PDB entry 2O05 | X-ray diffraction, 2.00 A resolution | chains A and B

[Chain A (and B)]
Protein: Spermidine synthase
Source organism: Homo sapiens
Notes: EC 2.5.1.16; chain B of this document is another copy of the same molecule, construct and numbering; everything in this record applies to it too
UniProt: P19623 (SPEE_HUMAN); residue numbers follow UniProt; this construct covers 1-302
Sequence (304 residues; row label = number of the first residue in the row; numbers below 1 keep their minus sign (Gly-1 is residue -1)):
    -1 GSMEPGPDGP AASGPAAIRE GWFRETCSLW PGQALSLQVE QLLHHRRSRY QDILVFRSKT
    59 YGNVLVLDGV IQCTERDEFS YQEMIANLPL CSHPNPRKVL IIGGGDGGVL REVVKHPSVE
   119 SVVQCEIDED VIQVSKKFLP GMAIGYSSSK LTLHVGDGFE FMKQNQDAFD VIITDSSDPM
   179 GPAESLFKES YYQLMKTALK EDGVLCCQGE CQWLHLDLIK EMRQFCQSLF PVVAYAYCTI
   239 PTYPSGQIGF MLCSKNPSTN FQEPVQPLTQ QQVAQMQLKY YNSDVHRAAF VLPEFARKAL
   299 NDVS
Not modelled in the structure: -1 to 14, 301-302
Construct notes: cloning artifact (-1 to 0)
UniProt features mapped onto this chain:
  - active site: Asp173 (Proton acceptor)
  - binding site (S-adenosyl 3-(methylsulfanyl)propylamine): Gln49, Gln80, Asp104, Glu124, Asp155, Gly156, Asp173
  - binding site (putrescine): Tyr79, Asp173 to Asp176, Tyr241
  - modified residue: Met1 (N-acetylmethionine)
Residues lining bound ligands: 5'-deoxy-5'-methylthioadenosine (MTA): Gln49, Leu63, Leu65, Gln70, Ile100, Gly101, Gly102, Gly103, Asp104, Cys123, Glu124, Ile125, Asp126, Val129, Gly154, Asp155, Gly156, Asp173, Ser174, Ser175, Pro180, Ala181, Ser183, Leu184

[Interface between chain A and chain B]
Pairs across the interface - 75 pairs, chain A then chain B:
  Trp20(A) with Arg22(B); Gly30(B); Gln31(B); Ala32(B)
  Arg22(A) with Trp20(B)
  Pro29(A) with Thr58(B), hydrogen bond (backbone-side chain)
  Gly30(A) with Trp20(B); Leu35(B); Gln36(B), hydrogen bond (backbone-backbone); Thr58(B)
  Gln31(A) with Trp20(B); Ser34(B); Tyr59(B), hydrogen bond
  Ala32(A) with Trp20(B), hydrophobic; Ala32(B); Leu33(B); Ser34(B), hydrogen bond (backbone-backbone)
  Leu33(A) with Ala32(B)
  Ser34(A) with Gln31(B); Ala32(B), hydrogen bond (backbone-backbone)
  Leu35(A) with Gly30(B)
  Gln36(A) with Gly30(B), hydrogen bond (backbone-backbone)
  Thr58(A) with Pro29(B), hydrogen bond (side chain-backbone); Gly30(B)
  Tyr59(A) with Gln31(B), hydrogen bond; Ser243(B), hydrogen bond
  Arg74(A) with Trp211(B), hydrogen bond (side chain-backbone)
  Asp75(A) with Trp211(B)
  Phe77(A) with Trp211(B), hydrophobic; Phe293(B), hydrophobic
  Ser78(A) with Trp211(B)
  Trp211(A) with Arg74(B), hydrogen bond (backbone-side chain); Asp75(B); Phe77(B), hydrophobic; Ser78(B); Thr237(B); Pro239(B), hydrophobic
  Thr237(A) with Trp211(B), hydrogen bond; Thr237(B); Gln245(B), hydrogen bond
  Pro239(A) with Trp211(B); Ser243(B)
  Ser243(A) with Tyr59(B), hydrogen bond; Pro239(B)
  Gln245(A) with Thr237(B), hydrogen bond
  Gln268(A) with Glu292(B); Arg295(B)
  Val271(A) with Glu292(B)
  Leu276(A) with Glu292(B)
  Lys277(A) with Glu292(B); Phe293(B), hydrogen bond (backbone-backbone)
  Tyr278(A) with Pro291(B), hydrophobic; Glu292(B), hydrogen bond (backbone-backbone)
  Tyr279(A) with Glu292(B)
  Asn280(A) with Glu292(B), hydrogen bond
  Asp282(A) with Val289(B)
  Val283(A) with Val289(B); Leu290(B)
  Ala286(A) with Ala286(B), hydrophobic; Val289(B), hydrophobic
  Val289(A) with Asp282(B); Val283(B); Ala286(B), hydrophobic
  Leu290(A) with Val283(B)
  Pro291(A) with Tyr278(B), hydrophobic
  Glu292(A) with Gln268(B); Val271(B); Leu276(B); Lys277(B); Tyr278(B), hydrogen bond (backbone-backbone); Tyr279(B); Asn280(B), hydrogen bond
  Phe293(A) with Phe77(B), hydrophobic; Lys277(B), hydrogen bond (backbone-backbone)
  Arg295(A) with Gln268(B)
Interface residues without a listed pair, chain A (42 interface residues in all): Thr24, Leu212, Tyr235, Ile238, Gly244
Interface residues without a listed pair, chain B (42 interface residues in all): Thr24, Lys57, Leu212, Tyr235, Gly244

[Overview]
The chain A/chain B interface involves 42 residues from each chain, with 21 hydrogen bonds. Polar pairs
include Pro29(A)-Thr58(B), Gln31(A)-Tyr59(B) and Tyr59(A)-Ser243(B). Chain A binds
5'-deoxy-5'-methylthioadenosine. Curated annotation (UniProt) lists active-site residue Asp173(A), 7
S-adenosyl 3-(methylsulfanyl)propylamine-binding residues and 6 putrescine-binding residues on chain A.
Chain A and chain B are both Spermidine synthase (Homo sapiens); the structure, Human spermidine synthase, was
determined by X-ray diffraction (same publication as 2O06, 2O07 and 2O0L).
